4FXH - chain A; structure by X-ray diffraction, 2.40 A resolution.

# Chain A
Protein: mRNA interferase RelE
Organism: Escherichia coli
Notes: EC 3.1.-.-; fragment: RelE
UniProtKB: P0C077 (RELE_ECOLI); residues 1-95 here = UniProt positions 1-95
Chain sequence (95 residues; each row starts with the number of its first residue):
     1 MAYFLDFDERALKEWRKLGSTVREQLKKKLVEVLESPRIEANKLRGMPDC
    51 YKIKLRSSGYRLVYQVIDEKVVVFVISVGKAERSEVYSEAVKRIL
Disordered / not traced: 1, 55-60
Sequence notes: engineered mutation Ala-81 (Arg in P0C077)
Modified residues: Cys-50 (s,s-(2-hydroxyethyl)thiocysteine; CME)
Curated features (UniProtKB/Swiss-Prot):
  - active site: Lys-52 (Proton acceptor)
  - site (Transition state stabilizer): Lys-54, Arg-61
  - mutagenesis: Lys-52 (K52A: Reduces mRNA cleavage rate constant 2100-fold. Reduces mRNA cleavage rate constant 1000000-fold; when associated with F-87), Lys-54 (K54A: Reduces mRNA cleavage rate constant 2700-fold), Arg-61 (R61A: Reduces mRNA cleavage rate constant 2700000-fold), Tyr-87 (Y87A: Reduces mRNA cleavage rate constant 180000-fold; Y87F: Reduces mRNA cleavage rate constant 130-fold. Almost complete loss of mRNA cleavage; when associated with A-81 ...), Ala-90 to Leu-95 (Does not inhibit translation)
Reported in the primary citation:
  - interface residues: Arg-93
  - conformationally variable residues (helix shift): Arg-93
  - self-association interface (contacts with another copy of this molecule); pairs are residue here / residue on that copy: Arg-93/Phe-74 (hydrophobic contact)
  - catalytic residues: Tyr-87 (citing earlier work)

# Summary
Curated annotation (UniProt) lists active-site residue Lys-52 and 10 mutagenesis sites. From the paper: the
catalytic residue Tyr-87; the interface residue Arg-93.
Chain A is mRNA interferase RelE (Escherichia coli); the structure, Crystal structure of the isolated E. coli
RelE toxin, P212121 form, was determined by X-ray diffraction (same publication as 4FXE and 4FXI).
